PDB entry 5Y5S | X-ray diffraction, 1.90 A resolution | chains M and U of the 36 polymer chains in the assembly

Chain M:
Name: Photosynthetic reaction center M subunit
Source organism: Thermochromatium tepidum
Reference sequence: A8ASG6 (A8ASG6_THETI); residue numbers follow UniProt; this construct covers 1-325
Amino-acid sequence (325 residues; row label = number of the first residue in the row):
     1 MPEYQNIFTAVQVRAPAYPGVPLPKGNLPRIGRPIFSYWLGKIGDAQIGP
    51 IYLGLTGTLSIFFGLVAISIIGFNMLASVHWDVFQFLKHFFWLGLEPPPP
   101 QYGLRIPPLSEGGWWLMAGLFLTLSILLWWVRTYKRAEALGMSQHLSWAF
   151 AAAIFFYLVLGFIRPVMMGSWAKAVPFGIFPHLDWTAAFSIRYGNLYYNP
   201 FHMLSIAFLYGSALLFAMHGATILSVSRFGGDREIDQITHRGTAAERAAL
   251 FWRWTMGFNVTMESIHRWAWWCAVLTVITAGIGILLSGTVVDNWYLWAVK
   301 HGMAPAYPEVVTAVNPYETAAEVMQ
Not modelled in the structure: 1, 320-325
Metal / ion sites: Fe ion: His-219, Glu-234, His-266 (shared with 2 residues of chain L)
Ligand contacts:
  - bacteriochlorophyll a (BCL), molecule 1: Ile-68, Ile-71, Leu-122, Ile-126, Phe-150, Ala-153, Ile-154, Phe-156, Tyr-157, Leu-160, Phe-177, Trp-185, Thr-186, Ala-187, Phe-189, Ser-190, Asn-195, Leu-196, Tyr-197, Asn-199, His-202, Ser-205, Ile-206, Leu-209, Tyr-210, Thr-276, Val-277, Ala-280, Gly-283, Ile-284
  - bacteriochlorophyll a (BCL), molecule 2: Phe-90, Leu-122, Phe-156, Tyr-157, Leu-160, Val-175, Ile-179, His-182, Leu-183, Trp-185, Thr-186
  - bacteriochlorophyll a (BCL), molecule 3: Thr-186, Tyr-197, Tyr-210
  - bacteriochlorophyll a (BCL), molecule 4: Tyr-197, His-202, Met-203, Ile-206, Ala-207, Tyr-210, Gly-211, Leu-214
  - bacteriopheophytin a (BPH), molecule 1: Ser-60, Ile-61, Gly-64, Leu-65, Ile-68, Leu-122, Ser-125, Ile-126, Trp-129, Thr-133, Leu-146, Ala-149, Phe-150, Ala-153, Ala-273, Val-274, Val-277
  - bacteriopheophytin a (BPH), molecule 2: Tyr-210, Ala-213, Leu-214, Ala-217, Met-218, Trp-252, Thr-255, Met-256
  - spirilloxanthin (CRT): Ile-68, Ser-69, Ile-71, Gly-72, Phe-73, Met-75, Leu-76, Phe-86, Phe-90, Ile-106, Trp-115, Leu-116, Gly-119, Leu-120, Thr-123, Tyr-157, Leu-160, Gly-161, Phe-162, Trp-171, Val-175, Pro-176, Phe-177, Gly-178, Ile-179, His-182
  - menaquinone 8 (MQ8): Leu-214, Leu-215, Met-218, His-219, Thr-222, Ala-245, Ala-248, Ala-249, Trp-252, Met-256, Phe-258, Asn-259, Val-260, Thr-261, Met-262, Ile-265, Trp-268
  - Ubiquinone-8 (UQ8): Leu-65, Val-66, Ser-69, Phe-73

Chain U:
Name: LH1 alpha polypeptide
Source organism: Thermochromatium tepidum
Reference sequence: D2Z0P2 (D2Z0P2_THETI); numbering as in UniProt (aligned over 1-61)
Amino-acid sequence (61 residues; each row starts with the number of its first residue):
     1 MFTMNANLYKIWLILDPRRVLVSIVAFQIVLGLLIHMIVLSTDLNWLDDN
    51 IPVSYQALGKK
Not modelled in the structure: 1-2, 61
Metal / ion sites: Ca2+: Trp-46, Asp-49, Ile-51 (shared with 1 residue of chain T)
Ligand contacts:
  - bacteriochlorophyll a (BCL), molecule 1: Val-25, Gln-28, Ile-29, Gly-32, His-36, Trp-46, Leu-47
  - bacteriochlorophyll a (BCL), molecule 2: Gln-28, Leu-31, Gly-32, Ile-35, His-36, Val-39, Leu-44
  - spirilloxanthin (CRT), molecule 1: Asn-7, Leu-8, Lys-10, Ile-11, Leu-13, Ile-14
  - spirilloxanthin (CRT), molecule 2: Leu-21, Ile-24, Phe-27, Gln-28, Leu-31, Leu-34, Ile-35, Ile-38
  - spirilloxanthin (CRT), molecule 3: Ile-29, Gly-32, Leu-33, His-36, Met-37

How chain M and chain U interact:
Contacting residue pairs (11):
  Leu-76(M) with Met-37(U), hydrophobic
  His-80(M) with Leu-40(U); Ser-41(U), hydrogen bond (side chain-backbone); Asn-45(U)
  Trp-81(M) with Met-37(U); Leu-40(U); Ser-41(U)
  Asp-82(M) with Ser-41(U)
  Val-83(M) with Leu-34(U), hydrophobic; Met-37(U), hydrophobic
  Phe-84(M) with Ile-38(U), hydrophobic

In short:
The chain M/chain U interface involves 6 residues from each chain; the contacts include 1 hydrogen bond. The
hydrogen-bonded pair is His-80(M)/Ser-41(U). Bound to chain M: 4 copies of bacteriochlorophyll a,
bacteriopheophytin a, menaquinone 8, spirilloxanthin and Ubiquinone-8.
Here chain M is Photosynthetic reaction center M subunit and chain U is LH1 alpha polypeptide, both from
Thermochromatium tepidum. Entry 5Y5S (Structure of photosynthetic LH1-RC super-complex at 1.9 angstrom
resolution) was determined by X-ray diffraction.
